8D4G - chains B and M of the 20 polymer chains in the assembly; structure by electron microscopy, 11.60 A resolution (very low resolution: no residue pairs are listed; an interface is given only as per-side residue counts).

Chain B:
Name: AP-1 complex subunit beta-1
Organism: Homo sapiens
UniProt: Q10567 (AP1B1_HUMAN); residue numbers follow UniProt; this construct covers 1-949
Sequence (949 residues; numbered 1 to 949; the number before each row is that of its first residue):
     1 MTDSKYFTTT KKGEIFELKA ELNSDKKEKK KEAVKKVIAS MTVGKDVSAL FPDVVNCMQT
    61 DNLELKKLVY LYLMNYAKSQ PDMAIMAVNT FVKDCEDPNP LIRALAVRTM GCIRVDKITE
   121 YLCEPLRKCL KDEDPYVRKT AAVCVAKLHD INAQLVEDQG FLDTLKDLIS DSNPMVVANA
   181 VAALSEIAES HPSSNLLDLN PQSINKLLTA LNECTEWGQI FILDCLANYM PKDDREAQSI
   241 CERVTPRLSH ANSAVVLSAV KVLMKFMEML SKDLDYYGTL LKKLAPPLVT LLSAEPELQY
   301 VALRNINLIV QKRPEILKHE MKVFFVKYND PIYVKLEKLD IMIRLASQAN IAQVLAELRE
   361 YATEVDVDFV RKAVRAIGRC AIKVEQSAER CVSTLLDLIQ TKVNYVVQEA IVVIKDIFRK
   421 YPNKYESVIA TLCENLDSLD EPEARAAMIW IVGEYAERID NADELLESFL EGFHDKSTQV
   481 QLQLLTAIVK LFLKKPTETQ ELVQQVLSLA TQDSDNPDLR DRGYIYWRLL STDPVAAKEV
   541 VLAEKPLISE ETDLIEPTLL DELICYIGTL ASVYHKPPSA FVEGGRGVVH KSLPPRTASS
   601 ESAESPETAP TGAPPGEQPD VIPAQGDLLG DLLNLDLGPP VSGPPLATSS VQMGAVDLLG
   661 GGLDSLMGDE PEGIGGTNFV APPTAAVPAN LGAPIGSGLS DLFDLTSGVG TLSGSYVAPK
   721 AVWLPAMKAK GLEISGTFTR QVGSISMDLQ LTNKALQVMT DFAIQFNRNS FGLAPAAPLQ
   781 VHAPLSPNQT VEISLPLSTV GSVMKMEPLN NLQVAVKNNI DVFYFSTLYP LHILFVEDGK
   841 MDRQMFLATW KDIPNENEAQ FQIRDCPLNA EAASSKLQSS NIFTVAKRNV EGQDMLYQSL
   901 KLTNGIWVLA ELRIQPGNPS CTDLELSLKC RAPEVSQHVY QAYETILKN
Disordered / not traced: 1-13, 584-949
Differences from the reference sequence: engineered mutation Arg359 (Lys in Q10567), Lys476 (Glu in Q10567)
Curated features (UniProtKB/Swiss-Prot):
  - modified residue: Lys318 (N6-acetyllysine), Tyr574 (3'-nitrotyrosine)
  - natural variant: Cys144 (C144R: In KIDAR), Glu792 to Asn949 (deletion: In KIDAR)

Chain M:
Name: AP-1 complex subunit mu-1
Organism: Mus musculus
UniProt: P35585 (AP1M1_MOUSE); numbering as in UniProt (aligned over 1-423)
Sequence (423 residues; numbered 1 to 423; the number before each row is that of its first residue):
     1 MSASAVYVLD LKGKVLICRN YRGDVDMSEV EHFMPILMEK EEEGMLSPIL AHGGVRFMWI
    61 KHNNLYLVAT SKKNACVSLV FSFLYKVVQV FSEYFKELEE ESIRDNFVII YELLDELMDF
   121 GYPQTTDSKI LQEYITQEGH KLETGAPRPP ATVTNAVSWR SEGIKYRKNE VFLDVIEAVN
   181 LLVSANGNVL RSEIVGSIKM RVFLSGMPEL RLGLNDKVLF DNTGRGKSKS VELEDVKFHQ
   241 CVRLSRFEND RTISFIPPDG EFELMSYRLN THVKPLIWIE SVIEKHSHSR IEYMVKAKSQ
   301 FKRRSTANNV EIHIPVPNDA DSPKFKTTVG SVKWVPENSE IVWSVKSFPG GKEYLMRAHF
   361 GLPSVEAEDK EGKPPISVKF EIPYFTTSGI QVRYLKIIEK SGYQALPWVR YITQNGDYQL
   421 RTQ
Disordered / not traced: 1, 139-145
Curated features (UniProtKB/Swiss-Prot):
  - modified residue: Ser2 (N-acetylserine), Thr152 (Phosphothreonine), Thr154 (Phosphothreonine), Thr223 (Phosphothreonine)

How chain B and chain M interact:
At this resolution (12 A) residue pairs are not listed: 11 residues of chain B and 12 of chain M lie at the interface.

In short:
11 residues of chain B face 12 of chain M across their interface.
Chain B is AP-1 complex subunit beta-1 (Homo sapiens) and chain M is AP-1 complex subunit mu-1 (Mus musculus);
the structure, gamma-Arf1 mediated dimeric assembly of AP-1, Arf1, Nef complex within lattice on MHC-I
lipopeptide incorporated wide(r) ..., was determined by electron microscopy, deposited together with 7UX3,
8D4C, 8D4D, 8D4E, 8D4F, 8D9R and 5 further entries.
